Entry 6G2K (X-ray diffraction, 2.01 A resolution); this record covers chains R and B of the 3 polymer chains in the assembly.

== Chain R ==
Molecule: 6-nt RNA strand
Sequence (6 nucleotides; row label = number of the first residue in the row):
     1 UUUUUU

== Chain B ==
Name: ELAV-like protein 1
Source organism: Homo sapiens
UniProtKB: Q15717 (ELAV1_HUMAN), isoform Q15717-2; residues 243-326 here correspond to UniProt positions 270-353 (UniProt number = residue number + 27)
Sequence (85 residues; row label = number of the first residue in the row):
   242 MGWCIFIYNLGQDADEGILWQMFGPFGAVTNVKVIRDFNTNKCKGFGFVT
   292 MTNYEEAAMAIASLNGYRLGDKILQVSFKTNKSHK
Unresolved in the structure: 323-326
Construct notes: initiating methionine (242)
Modified residues: Cys-245 (s,S-(2-hydroxyethyl)thiocysteine; CME)
What the authors report for this chain:
  - binding site for the 6-nt RNA strand (chain R): Phe-247, Tyr-249, Phe-279, Phe-289, Lys-320, Thr-321
  - mutagenesis - F247A/Y249A: abolished binding to the 6-nt RNA strand (chain R)
  - mutagenesis - F279A: decreased binding to the 6-nt RNA strand (chain R)
  - mutagenesis - F247A/Y249A (8-fold), F287A/F289A (4-fold): decreased binding to full-length HuR
  - post-translational modification sites: Lys-283, Ser-304, Lys-313, Ser-318 (citing earlier work)
  - mutagenesis - W261E: abolished binding to another copy of this molecule
  - mutagenesis - W261E: decreased binding to mRNAs of c-fos, SIRT-1 and PTMA
  - mutagenesis - W261E: decreased growth

== Chain R / chain B interface ==
Pairs across the interface (18; chain R residue first):
  U1(R) with Phe-247(B), base contact; Tyr-249(B), stacking on the base; Phe-287(B), sugar contact; Gln-316(B), hydrogen bond to the base
  U2(R) with Phe-247(B), stacking on the base; Phe-287(B), sugar contact; Phe-289(B), phosphate contact; Lys-320(B), hydrogen bond to the sugar; Thr-321(B), hydrogen bond to the sugar; Asn-322(B), sugar contact
  U3(R) with Cys-245(B), base contact; Lys-274(B), base contact; Ile-276(B), sugar contact; Phe-289(B), stacking on the base; Lys-320(B), salt bridge to the phosphate
  U4(R) with Phe-279(B), sugar contact; Lys-285(B), base contact
  U5(R) with Phe-279(B), stacking on the base
Other interface residues (no listed pair), chain B (14 interface residues in all): Asn-280

== In short ==
5 residues of chain R face 14 of chain B across their interface, with 3 hydrogen bonds, 1 salt bridge and 4
aromatic stacking contacts. Polar pairs include U1(R)/Gln-316(B), U2(R)/Lys-320(B) and U2(R)/Thr-321(B). From
the paper: a binding site for the 6-nt RNA strand (chain R) at Phe-247(B), Tyr-249(B) and Phe-279(B) among
others; F247A/Y249A and F287A/F289A of chain B reduce binding to full-length HuR; 4 substitutions were tested
in all.
Chain R is a 6-nt RNA strand and chain B is ELAV-like protein 1 (Homo sapiens); the structure, Structure of
HuR RRM3 in complex with RNA (UUUUUU), was determined by X-ray diffraction together with 6GD1, 6GD2 and 6GD3
from the same study.
